Entry 1AA1 (X-ray diffraction, 2.20 A resolution); this record covers chains S and C of the 8 polymer chains in the assembly.

Chain S (and C):
Name: Ribulose bisphosphate carboxylase (small chain)
Organism: Spinacia oleracea
Notes: EC 4.1.1.39; chain C of this document is another copy of the same molecule, construct and numbering; everything in this record applies to it too
Reference sequence: Q43832 (RBS2_SPIOL); residues 1-123 here correspond to UniProt positions 58-180 (UniProt number = residue number + 57)
Chain sequence (123 residues; row label = number of the first residue in the row):
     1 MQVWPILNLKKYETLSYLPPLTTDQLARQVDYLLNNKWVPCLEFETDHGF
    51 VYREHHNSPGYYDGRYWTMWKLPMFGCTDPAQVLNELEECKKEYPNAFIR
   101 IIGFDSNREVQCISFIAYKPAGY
Sequence notes: conflict Gln2 (Lys59 in Q43832), Ile6 (Thr63 in Q43832), Leu7 (Gln64 in Q43832), Leu9 (Met66 in Q43832), Lys11 (Arg68 in Q43832), Glu109 (Gln166 in Q43832), Ile113 (Val170 in Q43832)

How chain S and chain C interact:
Residue-residue contacts - 12 pairs, chain S then chain C:
  Phe44(S) - Ile6(C)  hydrophobic
  Thr46(S) - Ile6(C)
  Thr46(S) - Leu7(C)
  Asp47(S) - Leu7(C)
  Thr68(S) - Ile6(C)
  Met69(S) - Val3(C)
  Trp70(S) - Val3(C)  hydrophobic
  Lys71(S) - Met1(C)
  Lys71(S) - Val3(C)
  Tyr94(S) - Pro5(C)
  Tyr94(S) - Ile6(C)
  Asn96(S) - Leu7(C)
Interface residues without a listed pair, chain S (10 interface residues in all): Leu72
Interface residues without a listed pair, chain C (6 interface residues in all): Trp4

In short:
10 residues of chain S and 6 residues of chain C are in contact.
Both chains are Ribulose bisphosphate carboxylase (small chain) (Spinacia oleracea). Entry 1AA1 (Activated
spinach rubisco in complex with the product 3-phosphoglycerate) was determined by X-ray diffraction together
with 1AUS from the same study.
